Entry 5HG8 (X-ray diffraction, 1.42 A resolution); this record covers chain A.

Chain A:
Protein: Epidermal growth factor receptor
Source organism: Homo sapiens
Notes: EC 2.7.10.1
UniProt: P00533 (EGFR_HUMAN); numbering as in UniProt (aligned over 695-1022)
Chain sequence (329 residues; numbered 694 to 1022; the number before each row is that of its first residue):
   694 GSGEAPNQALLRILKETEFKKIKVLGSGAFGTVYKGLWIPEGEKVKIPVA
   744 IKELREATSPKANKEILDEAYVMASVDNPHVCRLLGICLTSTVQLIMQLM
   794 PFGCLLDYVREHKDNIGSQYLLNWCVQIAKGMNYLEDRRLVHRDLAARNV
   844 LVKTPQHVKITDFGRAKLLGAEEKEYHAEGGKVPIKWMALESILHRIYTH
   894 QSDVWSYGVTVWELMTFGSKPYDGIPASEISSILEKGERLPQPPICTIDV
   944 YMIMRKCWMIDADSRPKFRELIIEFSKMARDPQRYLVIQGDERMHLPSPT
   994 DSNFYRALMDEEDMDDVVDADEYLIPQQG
Not modelled in the structure: 694-699, 1000-1022
Covalent attachments: compound 634 linked to C797
Sequence notes: expression tag (694); engineered mutation M790 (Thr in P00533), R858 (Leu in P00533), R948 (Val in P00533)
Small-molecule neighbours: 634 (N-[3-({2-[(1-methyl-1H-pyrazol-4-yl)amino]-7H-pyrrolo[2,3-d]pyrimidin-4-yl}oxy)phenyl]propanamide): L718, G719, V726, A743, C775, M790, Q791, L792, M793, P794, F795, G796, L799, D800, R841, L844, T854, F856
UniProt features mapped onto this chain:
  - active site: D837 (Proton acceptor)
  - binding site (ATP): L718 to V726, K745, D855
  - site: Y1016 (Important for interaction with PIK3C2B)
  - modified residue: S695 (Phosphoserine), K745 (N6-(2-hydroxyisobutyryl)lysine), Y869 (Phosphotyrosine), S991 (Phosphoserine), S995 (Phosphoserine), Y998 (Phosphotyrosine), Y1016 (Phosphotyrosine)
  - cross-link (Glycyl lysine isopeptide (Lys-Gly)): K716 (interchain with G-Cter in ubiquitin), K737 (interchain with G-Cter in ubiquitin), K754 (interchain with G-Cter in ubiquitin), K757 (interchain with G-Cter in ubiquitin), K867 (interchain with G-Cter in ubiquitin), K929 (interchain with G-Cter in ubiquitin), K960 (interchain with G-Cter in ubiquitin), K970 (interchain with G-Cter in ubiquitin)
  - natural variant: E709 (E709A: Found in a lung cancer sample; E709G: Found in a lung cancer sample; E709K: Found in a lung cancer sample), G719 (G719A: Found in a lung cancer sample; G719C: Found in a lung cancer sample; G719D: Found in a lung cancer sample; G719S: Found in a lung cancer sample), G724 (G724S: Found in a lung cancer sample), E734 (E734K: Found in a lung cancer sample), E746 to S752 (sequence variant, change not given here; Found in a lung cancer sample), E746 to T751 (sequence variant, change not given here; Found in a lung cancer sample), E746 to A750 (deletion: Found in a lung cancer sample), E746 (deletion: Found in a lung cancer sample), L747 to T751 (deletion: Found in a lung cancer sample), L747 to E749 (deletion: Found in a lung cancer sample), L747 (L747F: Found in a lung cancer sample), R748 (R748P: Found in a lung cancer sample), 12 further natural variant entries in UniProt
  - mutagenesis: P699 (P699A: Reduced phosphorylation), N700 (N700A: Abolishes phosphorylation), L704 (L704A: Abolishes phosphorylation), R705 (R705A: Abolishes phosphorylation), I706 (I706A: Abolishes phosphorylation), K745 (K745A/M: Abolishes kinase activity), D974 (D974A: Strongly reduced phosphorylation), R977 (R977A: Reduced phosphorylation), E1005 to D1006 (Constitutively activated kinase), Y1016 (Y1016F: 50% decrease in interaction with PIK3C2B. 65% decrease in interaction with PIK3C2B; when associated with F-1197. Abolishes interaction with PIK3C2B; when associated with F-1197 and F-1092)

Overview:
Covalently linked compound 634: at C797. From UniProt: active-site residue D837, 11 ATP-binding residues and
11 mutagenesis sites.
Chain A is Epidermal growth factor receptor (Homo sapiens); the structure, EGFR (L858R, T790M, V948R) in
complex with
N-[3-({2-[(1-methyl-1H-pyrazol-4-yl)amino]-7H-pyrrolo[2,3-d]pyrimidin-4-yl}oxy)phenyl]prop-2-enamide, was
determined by X-ray diffraction together with 5HG5, 5HG9 and 5HG7 from the same study.
